2WJX - chains A and B; structure by X-ray diffraction, 4.10 A resolution (low resolution: residue-level contacts below are approximate; hydrogen-bond / salt-bridge calls are withheld).

# Chain A (and B)
Name: Glutamate receptor 2
From: Homo sapiens
Notes: fragment: amino-terminal domain, residues 25-412; chain B of this document is another copy of the same molecule, construct and numbering; everything in this record applies to it too
Reference sequence: P42262 (GRIA2_HUMAN); residue numbers follow UniProt; this construct covers 25-412
Sequence (388 residues; numbered 25 to 412; the number before each row is that of its first residue):
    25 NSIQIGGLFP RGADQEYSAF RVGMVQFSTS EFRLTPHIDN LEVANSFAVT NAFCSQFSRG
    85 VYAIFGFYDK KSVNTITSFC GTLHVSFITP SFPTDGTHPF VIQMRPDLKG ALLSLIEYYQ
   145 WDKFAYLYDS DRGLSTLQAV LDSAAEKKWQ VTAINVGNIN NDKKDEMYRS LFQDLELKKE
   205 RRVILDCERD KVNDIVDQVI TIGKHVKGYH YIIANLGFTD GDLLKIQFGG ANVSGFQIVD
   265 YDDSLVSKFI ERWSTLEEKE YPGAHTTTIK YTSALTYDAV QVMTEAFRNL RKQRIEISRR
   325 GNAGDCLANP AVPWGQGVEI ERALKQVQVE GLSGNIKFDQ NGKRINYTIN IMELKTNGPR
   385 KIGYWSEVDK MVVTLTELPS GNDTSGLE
Disordered / not traced: 225-229, 322-327, 399-412
Disulfide bonds: Cys78-Cys330
Curated features (UniProtKB/Swiss-Prot):
  - glycosylation (N-linked (GlcNAc...) asparagine): Asn256, Asn370, Asn406
  - natural variant: Gly47 (G47E: In NEDLIB; uncertain significance), Asp302 (D302G: In NEDLIB)

# How chain A and chain B interact
Contacting residue pairs (47; chain A residue first):
  Asn69(A) - Ser102(B)
  Ser70(A) - Asn98(B)
  Ser70(A) - Ser102(B)
  Phe71(A) - Ser102(B)
  Phe71(A) - Phe103(B)
  Phe71(A) - Thr106(B)
  Phe71(A) - Leu107(B)
  Phe71(A) - Cys330(B)
  Thr74(A) - Thr74(B)
  Thr74(A) - Phe103(B)
  Asn75(A) - Leu331(B)
  Cys78(A) - Leu331(B)
  Lys95(A) - Asn98(B)
  Asn98(A) - Ser70(B)
  Asn98(A) - Lys95(B)
  Thr99(A) - Thr99(B)
  Ser102(A) - Asn69(B)
  Ser102(A) - Ser70(B)
  Ser102(A) - Phe71(B)
  Phe103(A) - Phe71(B)
  Phe103(A) - Thr74(B)
  Thr106(A) - Phe71(B)
  Tyr152(A) - Gln162(B)
  Leu158(A) - Leu158(B)
  Leu161(A) - Leu161(B)
  Gln162(A) - Tyr152(B)
  Gln162(A) - Leu158(B)
  Gln162(A) - Asn179(B)
  Leu165(A) - Leu165(B)
  Ala169(A) - Ile178(B)
  Lys172(A) - Asp198(B)
  Gln174(A) - Gln174(B)
  Thr176(A) - Ala169(B)
  Ala177(A) - Leu165(B)
  Ala177(A) - Asp166(B)
  Ile178(A) - Asp166(B)
  Asn179(A) - Gln162(B)
  Asn179(A) - Asp166(B)
  Ser194(A) - Glu170(B)
  Gln197(A) - Glu170(B)
  Asp198(A) - Ala169(B)
  Asp198(A) - Glu170(B)
  Asp198(A) - Lys172(B)
  Lys202(A) - Ala169(B)
  Cys330(A) - Phe71(B)
  Leu331(A) - Asn75(B)
  Leu331(A) - Cys78(B)
Interface residues without a listed pair, chain A (36 interface residues in all): Lys94, Leu107, Ser154, Asp166, Glu170, Ala335
Interface residues without a listed pair, chain B (34 interface residues in all): Lys94, Thr176, Ala177, Ser194, Ala332, Ala335

# Summary
36 residues of chain A face 34 of chain B across their interface.
Both chains are Glutamate receptor 2 (Homo sapiens). Entry 2WJX (Crystal structure of the human ionotropic
glutamate receptor GluR2 ATD region at 4.1 A resolution) was determined by X-ray diffraction (same publication
as 2WJW).
